PDB entry 7D3K | electron microscopy, 3.90 A resolution | chains 2 and 3 of the 6 polymer chains in the assembly

# Chain 2
Name: O/tibet/99 VP2
Organism: Foot-and-mouth disease virus
Sequence (218 residues; numbered 1 to 218; the number before each row is that of its first residue):
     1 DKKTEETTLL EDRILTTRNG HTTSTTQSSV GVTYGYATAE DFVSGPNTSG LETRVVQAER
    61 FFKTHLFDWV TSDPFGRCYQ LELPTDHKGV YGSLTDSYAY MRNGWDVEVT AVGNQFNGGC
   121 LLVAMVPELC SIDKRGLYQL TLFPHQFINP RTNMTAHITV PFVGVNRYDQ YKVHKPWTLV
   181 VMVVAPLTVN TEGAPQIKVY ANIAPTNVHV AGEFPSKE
Unresolved in the structure: 1-12

# Chain 3
Name: O/tibet/99 VP3
Organism: Foot-and-mouth disease virus
Sequence (220 residues; row label = number of the first residue in the row):
     1 GIFPVACSDG YGGLVTTDPK TADPAYGKVF NPPRNMLPGR FTNFLDVAEA CPTFLHFEGD
    61 VPYVTTKTDS DRVLAQFDLS LAAKHMSNTF LAGLAQYYTQ YSGTINLHFM FTGPTDAKAR
   121 YMIAYAPPGM EPPKTPEAAA HCIHAEWDTG LNSKFTFSIP YLSAADYAYT ASDAAETTNV
   181 QGWVCLFQIT HGKADGDALV VLASAGKDFE LRLPVDARTQ
Unresolved in the structure: 220
From the paper describing this entry:
  - mutagenesis - D173A: decreased growth

# Interface between chain 2 and chain 3
Contacting residue pairs (35; chain 2 residue first):
  Asn-47(2) / Tyr-161(3)
  Asn-47(2) / Ser-163(3)  hydrogen bond
  Asn-47(2) / Ala-165(3)  hydrogen bond (side chain-backbone)
  Asn-47(2) / Asp-166(3)  hydrogen bond
  Thr-48(2) / Tyr-161(3)
  Thr-48(2) / Leu-162(3)
  Thr-48(2) / Ser-163(3)
  Ser-49(2) / Tyr-161(3)  hydrogen bond (side chain-backbone)
  Leu-51(2) / Pro-160(3)  hydrophobic
  Tyr-100(2) / Pro-127(3)  hydrophobic
  Tyr-100(2) / Pro-128(3)
  Tyr-100(2) / Leu-162(3)  hydrophobic
  Tyr-100(2) / Ser-163(3)
  Tyr-100(2) / Ala-164(3)  hydrophobic
  Val-165(2) / Ala-164(3)
  Arg-167(2) / Ser-163(3)
  Arg-167(2) / Asp-166(3)
  Tyr-168(2) / Ser-163(3)
  Tyr-168(2) / Ala-164(3)
  Gln-170(2) / Ala-164(3)
  Ala-211(2) / Leu-162(3)
  Gly-212(2) / Pro-127(3)
  Gly-212(2) / Leu-162(3)
  Glu-213(2) / Pro-127(3)
  Glu-213(2) / Cys-142(3)
  Phe-214(2) / Gly-129(3)
  Phe-214(2) / Met-130(3)  hydrophobic
  Phe-214(2) / Cys-142(3)
  Pro-215(2) / Ala-126(3)  hydrophobic
  Pro-215(2) / Pro-133(3)
  Pro-215(2) / Ala-138(3)
  Ser-216(2) / Ala-138(3)
  Ser-216(2) / His-141(3)  hydrogen bond
  Lys-217(2) / Lys-134(3)
  Glu-218(2) / His-141(3)  salt bridge
Also at the interface, not in a pair above, chain 2 (18 interface residues in all): Ala-99
Also at the interface, not in a pair above, chain 3 (23 interface residues in all): Thr-104, Glu-131, Glu-137, Ala-139, Ile-143, Val-180

# In short
The interface between chain 2 and chain 3 involves 18 residues on one side and 23 on the other; the contacts
include 5 hydrogen bonds and 1 salt bridge. Polar pairs include Glu-218(2)/His-141(3), Asn-47(2)/Ser-163(3)
and Asn-47(2)/Ala-165(3). From the paper: D173A of chain 3 reduces growth.
Here chain 2 is O/tibet/99 VP2 and chain 3 is O/tibet/99 VP3, both from Foot-and-mouth disease virus. Entry
7D3K (Foot and mouth disease virus O/tibet/99-bound the single chain fragmen antibody B77) was determined by
electron microscopy together with 7D3L, 7D3M and 7D3R from the same study.
